Entry 6N38 (electron microscopy, 3.70 A resolution); this record covers chains A and B of the 11 polymer chains in the assembly.

Chain A (and B):
Molecule: Putative type VI secretion protein
Source organism: Escherichia coli O44:H18 (strain 042 / EAEC)
Notes: fragment: neck and shoulder domains; chain B of this document is another copy of the same molecule, construct and numbering; everything in this record applies to it too
UniProt: D3GU39 (D3GU39_ECO44); residue numbers follow UniProt; this construct covers 1-316
Chain sequence (322 residues; numbered 1 to 322; the number before each row is that of its first residue):
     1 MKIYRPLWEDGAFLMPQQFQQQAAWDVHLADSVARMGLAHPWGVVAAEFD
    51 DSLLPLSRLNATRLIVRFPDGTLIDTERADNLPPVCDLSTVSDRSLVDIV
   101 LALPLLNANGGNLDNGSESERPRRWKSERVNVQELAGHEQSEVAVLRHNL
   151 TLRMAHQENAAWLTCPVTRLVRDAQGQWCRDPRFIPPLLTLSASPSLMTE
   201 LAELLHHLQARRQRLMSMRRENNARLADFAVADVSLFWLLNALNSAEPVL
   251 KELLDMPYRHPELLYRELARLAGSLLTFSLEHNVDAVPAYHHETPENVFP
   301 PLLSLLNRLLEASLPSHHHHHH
Disordered / not traced: 1, 220-231, 313-322 (chain B: 220-232, 314-322)
Differences from the reference sequence: expression tag (317-322)

How chain A and chain B interact:
Contacting residue pairs - 93 pairs, chain A then chain B:
  Asp10(A) with Glu134(B)
  Leu14(A) with Leu14(B), hydrophobic
  Pro16(A) with Glu9(B); Asp10(B)
  Phe19(A) with Trp8(B), hydrophobic; Phe19(B), hydrophobic
  Gln20(A) with Trp8(B), hydrogen bond (side chain-backbone)
  Ala30(A) with Val33(B)
  Ala34(A) with Val33(B), hydrophobic
  Leu38(A) with Met36(B), hydrophobic
  Arg67(A) with Met36(B)
  Leu73(A) with Arg5(B), hydrogen bond (backbone-side chain); Trp25(B); Leu29(B), hydrophobic
  Glu77(A) with Lys2(B)
  Arg78(A) with Met1(B), hydrogen bond (side chain-backbone); Lys2(B); Ile3(B), hydrogen bond (backbone-backbone); His28(B)
  Ala79(A) with Ile3(B); Arg5(B), hydrogen bond (backbone-side chain); Trp25(B), hydrophobic
  Asp80(A) with Arg5(B), salt bridge
  Leu113(A) with Leu7(B), hydrophobic
  Ser127(A) with Leu7(B); Glu9(B)
  Val130(A) with Tyr4(B), hydrophobic
  Val132(A) with Tyr4(B), hydrophobic; Gln17(B), hydrogen bond (backbone-side chain)
  Gln133(A) with Ala108(B); Asn109(B); Gly110(B)
  Glu134(A) with Pro16(B); Gln17(B); Gln20(B); Gly110(B)
  Leu135(A) with Gln20(B), hydrogen bond (backbone-side chain); Asn107(B); Gly110(B); Gly111(B), hydrogen bond (backbone-backbone); Asn112(B), hydrogen bond (backbone-side chain); Trp125(B), hydrophobic
  Ala136(A) with Gln20(B); Gly111(B); Asn112(B); Leu113(B), hydrogen bond (backbone-backbone); Trp125(B)
  Gly137(A) with Gly110(B); Gly111(B), hydrogen bond (backbone-backbone)
  His138(A) with Gly111(B)
  Ser141(A) with Met15(B); Gln17(B)
  Glu142(A) with Met15(B)
  Val143(A) with Met15(B), hydrophobic; Gln17(B)
  Ala144(A) with Pro6(B); Leu7(B), hydrogen bond (backbone-backbone)
  Val145(A) with Tyr4(B), hydrophobic; Arg5(B)
  Leu146(A) with Arg5(B), hydrogen bond (backbone-backbone)
  Arg147(A) with Tyr4(B)
  His148(A) with Arg5(B)
  Arg212(A) with Val284(B); Asp285(B), salt bridge
  Met216(A) with Val284(B), hydrophobic
  Arg219(A) with Thr277(B), hydrogen bond (side chain-backbone); Phe278(B), hydrogen bond (side chain-backbone); Ser279(B), hydrogen bond (side chain-backbone); Leu280(B)
  Val234(A) with Val234(B), hydrophobic
  Phe237(A) with Phe278(B), hydrophobic
  Trp238(A) with Trp238(B)
  Asn241(A) with Trp238(B); Ser274(B), hydrogen bond; Thr277(B)
  Asn244(A) with Gly273(B); Thr277(B), hydrogen bond; Val284(B)
  Pro248(A) with Ala269(B), hydrophobic
  Val249(A) with Arg266(B); Arg270(B)
  Glu252(A) with Tyr265(B); Arg266(B), salt bridge; Tyr290(B)
  Met256(A) with Ala39(B), hydrophobic; His40(B)
  Tyr258(A) with Arg35(B)
  Arg259(A) with Met36(B); Ala39(B); Glu262(B), salt bridge
  His260(A) with Met36(B), hydrogen bond (backbone-backbone)
  Leu263(A) with Gly37(B)
  Glu267(A) with Arg270(B), salt bridge
Interface residues without a listed pair, chain A (61 interface residues in all): Trp8, Ala23, Asp26, Val27, Val33, Pro41, Asp75, Trp125, Gln140, Leu189, Leu240, Ser245
Interface residues without a listed pair, chain B (56 interface residues in all): Gln21, Gln22, Asp26, Ser32, Ala136, Leu276

Overview:
61 residues of chain A and 56 residues of chain B are in contact, with 19 hydrogen bonds and 5 salt bridges.
Among the polar pairs are Asp80(A)-Arg5(B), Arg212(A)-Asp285(B) and Glu252(A)-Arg266(B).
Chain A and chain B are both Putative type VI secretion protein (Escherichia coli O44:H18 (strain 042 /
EAEC)); the structure, Structure of the type VI secretion system TssK-TssF-TssG baseplate subcomplex revealed
by cryo-electron microscopy - full ..., was determined by electron microscopy.
